3TVR - chain A; structure by X-ray diffraction, 1.80 A resolution.

# Chain A
Name: Polyketide cyclase
Source organism: Streptomyces coelicolor
UniProt: P23154 (CYPC_STRCO); residue numbers follow UniProt; this construct covers 1-159
Sequence (173 residues; numbered -13 to 159; the number before each row is that of its first residue; numbers below 1 keep their minus sign (His-13 is residue -13)):
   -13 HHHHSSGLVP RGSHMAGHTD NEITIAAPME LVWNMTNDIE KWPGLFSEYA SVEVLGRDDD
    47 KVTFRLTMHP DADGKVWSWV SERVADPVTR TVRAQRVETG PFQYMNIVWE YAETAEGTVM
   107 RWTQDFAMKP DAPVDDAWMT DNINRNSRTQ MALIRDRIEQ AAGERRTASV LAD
Disordered / not traced: -1
Sequence notes: expression tag (-13 to 0)
From the paper describing this entry:
  - contacts within the chain: Phe32-Tyr35 (pi stacking), Arg82-Glu84 (hydrogen bond), Trp65-Arg82 (pi stacking), Arg82-Phe88 (pi stacking)
  - conformationally variable residues (side-chain flip): Arg82
  - catalytic residues: Glu34, Tyr35, Arg69, Arg82 (proposed by the authors, not directly observed)
  - mutagenesis - F32A, E34A, Y35A, Y35T, R69A, R69Q, R82A, R82E, R82G, R82K, R82Q: abolished catalytic activity
  - mutagenesis - Y35F: decreased catalytic activity (PKS4 assay)
  - mutagenesis - Y35F: unchanged catalytic activity (Act assay)
  - mutagenesis - F32Y/Y35F: decreased catalytic activity (Act assay)
  - mutagenesis - R69K: unchanged catalytic activity

# In short
From the paper: catalytic residues Glu34, Tyr35 and Arg69 among others; F32A, E34A and Y35A, among others,
abolish catalytic activity; 14 substitutions were tested in all.
Chain A is Polyketide cyclase (Streptomyces coelicolor); the structure, Crystal Structure of Streptomyces
coelicolor Polyketide Aromatase/Cyclase whiE-ORFVI, was determined by X-ray diffraction together with 3TL1 and
3TVQ from the same study.
